PDB entry 4APJ | X-ray diffraction, 2.60 A resolution | chains A and P

[Chain A]
Protein: Angiotensin-converting enzyme
From: Homo sapiens
Notes: EC 3.2.1.-, 3.4.15.1; fragment: extracellular domain, residues 68-656
Reference sequence: P12821 (ACE_HUMAN); residues 37-625 here correspond to UniProt positions 68-656 (UniProt number = residue number + 31)
Amino-acid sequence (589 residues; numbered 37 to 625; the number before each row is that of its first residue):
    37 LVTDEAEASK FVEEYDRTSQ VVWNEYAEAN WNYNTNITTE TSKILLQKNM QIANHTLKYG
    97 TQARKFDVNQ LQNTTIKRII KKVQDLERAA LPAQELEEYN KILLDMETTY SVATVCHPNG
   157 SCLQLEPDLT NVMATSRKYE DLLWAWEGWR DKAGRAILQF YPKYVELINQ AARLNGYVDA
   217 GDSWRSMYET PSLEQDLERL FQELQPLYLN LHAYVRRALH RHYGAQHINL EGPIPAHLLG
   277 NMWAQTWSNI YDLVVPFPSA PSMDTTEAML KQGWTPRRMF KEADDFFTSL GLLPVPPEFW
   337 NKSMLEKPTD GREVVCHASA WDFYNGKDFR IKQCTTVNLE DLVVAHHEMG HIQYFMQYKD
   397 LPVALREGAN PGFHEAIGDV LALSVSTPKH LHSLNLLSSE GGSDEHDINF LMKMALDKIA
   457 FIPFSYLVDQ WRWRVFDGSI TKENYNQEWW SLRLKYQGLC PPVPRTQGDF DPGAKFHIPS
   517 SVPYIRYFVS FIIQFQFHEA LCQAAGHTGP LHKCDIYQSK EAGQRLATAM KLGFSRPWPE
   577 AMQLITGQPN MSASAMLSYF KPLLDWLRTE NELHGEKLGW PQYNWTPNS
Unresolved in the structure: 37-39, 435-438, 625
Curated features (UniProtKB/Swiss-Prot):
  - binding site (chloride): Y200
Cystine bridges: C152-C158, C352-C370, C538-C550
Covalently attached groups: N-acetylglucosamine (NAG) linked to N109
Reported in the primary citation:
  - conformationally variable residues (side-chain flip): H383
  - contacts within the chain: H383-G414, H383-D415
  - catalytic residues: E384 (proposed by the authors, not directly observed)

[Chain P]
Protein: Bradykinin-potentiating peptide B
Reference sequence: P01021 (BNP_GLOBL); residues 1-11 here correspond to UniProt positions 85-95 (UniProt number = residue number + 84)
Amino-acid sequence (11 residues; row label = number of the first residue in the row):
     1 EGLPPRPKIP P
Modified residues: E1 (pyroglutamic acid; PCA)
Curated features (UniProtKB/Swiss-Prot):
  - region: P5 to P11 (Angiotensin-converting enzyme active site binding)
  - site: G2 (Angiotensin-converting enzyme active site binding)

[Chain A / chain P interface]
Pairs across the interface (46):
  Y51(A) - G2(P)
  W59(A) - G2(P)
  W59(A) - L3(P)
  W59(A) - P4(P)  hydrophobic
  W59(A) - P5(P)
  Y62(A) - P4(P)  hydrophobic
  I88(A) - L3(P)  hydrophobic
  I88(A) - P4(P)
  T92(A) - L3(P)
  K118(A) - E1(P)  hydrogen bond (backbone-backbone)
  K118(A) - G2(P)
  D121(A) - E1(P)
  D121(A) - G2(P)  hydrogen bond (backbone-backbone)
  E123(A) - E1(P)
  E123(A) - G2(P)
  E123(A) - L3(P)  hydrogen bond (side chain-backbone)
  R124(A) - L3(P)
  Q281(A) - P11(P)  hydrogen bond (side chain-backbone)
  H353(A) - I9(P)
  A354(A) - I9(P)
  A354(A) - P10(P)
  S355(A) - K8(P)
  S355(A) - I9(P)
  A356(A) - P7(P)
  A356(A) - K8(P)  hydrogen bond (backbone-backbone)
  W357(A) - P7(P)
  Y360(A) - P5(P)  hydrogen bond (side chain-backbone)
  H387(A) - K8(P)
  E403(A) - P5(P)
  E403(A) - K8(P)  salt bridge
  E411(A) - K8(P)
  E411(A) - I9(P)
  F457(A) - P11(P)  hydrophobic
  K511(A) - P11(P)  hydrogen bond (side chain-backbone)
  F512(A) - I9(P)  hydrophobic
  H513(A) - I9(P)
  H513(A) - P10(P)  hydrogen bond (side chain-backbone)
  H513(A) - P11(P)
  S516(A) - R6(P)  hydrogen bond (backbone-side chain)
  S517(A) - R6(P)  hydrogen bond (backbone-side chain)
  V518(A) - R6(P)
  V518(A) - I9(P)  hydrophobic
  Y520(A) - P11(P)  hydrogen bond (side chain-backbone)
  Y523(A) - I9(P)  hydrogen bond (side chain-backbone)
  Y523(A) - P10(P)  hydrogen bond (side chain-backbone)
  Y523(A) - P11(P)
Interface residues without a listed pair, chain A (36 interface residues in all): N66, L122, E143, M223, V380, E384, R402, H410
From the paper, about this interface:
  - residue pairs: D121(A)-G2(P) (hydrogen bond), Q281(A)-P11(P), H353(A)-I9(P) (hydrophobic contact), H353(A)-P10(P) (water-mediated contact), A354(A)-I9(P) (hydrophobic contact), A356(A)-K8(P) (backbone contact), W357(A)-P7(P) (hydrophobic contact), Y360(A)-P5(P) (hydrogen bond), E403(A)-K8(P), E411(A)-I9(P) (water-mediated contact), K511(A)-P11(P), F512(A)-I9(P) (hydrophobic contact), H513(A)-P10(P), S516(A)-R6(P) (hydrogen bond), S517(A)-R6(P) (hydrogen bond), Y520(A)-P11(P), Y523(A)-I9(P), Y523(A)-P11(P)
  - interface residues, chain A: W59(A), I88(A), K118(A), V380(A), F457(A)

[Overview]
36 residues of chain A and 11 residues of chain P are in contact; the contacts include 13 hydrogen bonds and 1
salt bridge. Polar pairs include E403(A)-K8(P), E123(A)-L3(P) and Q281(A)-P11(P). The authors report hydrogen
bonds between D121(A) and G2(P), Y360(A) and P5(P) and S516(A) and R6(P) among others; contacts between
Q281(A) and P11(P), E403(A) and K8(P) and K511(A) and P11(P) among others; hydrophobic contacts between
H353(A) and I9(P), A354(A) and I9(P) and W357(A) and P7(P) among others. From the paper: the catalytic residue
E384(A); interface residues W59(A), I88(A) and K118(A) among others.
Chain A is Angiotensin-converting enzyme (Homo sapiens) and chain P is Bradykinin-potentiating peptide B; the
structure, Human angiotensin-converting enzyme in complex with BPPb, was determined by X-ray diffraction (same
publication as 4APH).
